PDB entry 8G05 | electron microscopy, 3.00 A resolution | chains R and A of the 5 polymer chains in the assembly

== Chain R ==
Name: G-protein coupled receptor 84
Organism: Homo sapiens
Reference sequence: Q9NQS5 (GPR84_HUMAN); numbering as in UniProt (aligned over 1-387)
Amino-acid sequence (440 residues; each row starts with the number of its first residue; numbers below 1 keep their minus sign (Asp-52 is residue -52)):
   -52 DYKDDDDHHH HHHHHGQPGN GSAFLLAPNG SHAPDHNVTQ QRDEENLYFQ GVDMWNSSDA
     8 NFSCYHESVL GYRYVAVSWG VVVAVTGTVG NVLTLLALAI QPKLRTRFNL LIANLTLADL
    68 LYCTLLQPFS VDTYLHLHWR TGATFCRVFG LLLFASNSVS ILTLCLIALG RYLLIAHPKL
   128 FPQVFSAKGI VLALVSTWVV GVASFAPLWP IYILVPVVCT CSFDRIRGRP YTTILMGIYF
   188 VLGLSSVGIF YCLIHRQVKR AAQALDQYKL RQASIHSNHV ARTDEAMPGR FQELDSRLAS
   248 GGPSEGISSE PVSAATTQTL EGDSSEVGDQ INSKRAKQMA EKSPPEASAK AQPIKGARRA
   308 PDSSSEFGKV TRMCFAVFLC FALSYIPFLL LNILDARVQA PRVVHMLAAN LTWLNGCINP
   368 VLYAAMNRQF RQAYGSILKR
Unresolved in the structure: -52 to 5, 218-313
Differences from the reference sequence: expression tag (-52 to 0)
Swiss-Prot annotation at these positions:
  - modified residue: Ser221 (Phosphoserine), Ser224 (Phosphoserine), Thr263 (Phosphothreonine), Thr264 (Phosphothreonine)
  - glycosylation (N-linked (GlcNAc...) asparagine): Asn3, Asn8
  - mutagenesis: Thr263 (T263A: More than 50% loss of interaction with ARR3), Thr264 (T264A: More than 50% loss of interaction with ARR3)
Disulfides: Cys11-Cys166, Cys93-Cys168
Ligand contacts: 6-(octylamino)pyrimidine-2,4(3H,5H)-dione (YI9): Tyr69, Leu100, Phe101, Asn104, Ile108, Phe152, Val165, Thr167, Ser169, Arg172, Tyr186, Tyr332, Phe335, Leu336, Ala356, Thr359, Trp360
Reported in the primary citation:
  - contacts within the chain: Arg118-Tyr198 (hydrogen bond), Arg118-Tyr370, Leu121-Phe128 (hydrophobic contact), Phe55-Phe128 (hydrophobic contact), Asn104-Tyr332 (hydrogen bond), Ser107-Asn362 (hydrogen bond), Tyr332-Asn362 (hydrogen bond), Asn362-Asn366 (hydrogen bond)
  - mutagenesis - C11A, G117D, Y332A: abolished signaling in response to 6-(octylamino)pyrimidine-2,4(3H,5H)-dione
  - mutagenesis - H352A: abolished binding to both radioligands
  - binding site for 6-(octylamino)pyrimidine-2,4(3H,5H)-dione: Tyr69, Phe101, Asn104, Phe152, Thr167, Ser169, Arg172, Tyr186, Tyr332, Phe335, Leu336, Trp360
  - mutagenesis - F101A, S169A, R172A, R172K, Y332W (more than 10 fold), F335A, W360A: decreased signaling in response to 6-(octylamino)pyrimidine-2,4(3H,5H)-dione
  - mutagenesis - G117A, G117D, R172A, R172K: unchanged expression
  - mutagenesis - W360A: abolished expression
  - mutagenesis - F335A: abolished binding to [3H]140
  - mutagenesis - F335A: unchanged binding to [3H]38
  - conformationally variable residues (side-chain flip): Asn362, Asn366
  - mutagenesis - G117A, K126A: unchanged signaling in response to 6-(octylamino)pyrimidine-2,4(3H,5H)-dione
  - mutagenesis - C11A: abolished binding to [3H]38
  - conformationally variable residues: Asn104, Phe328, Tyr332 (proposed by the authors, not directly observed)

== Chain A ==
Name: Guanine nucleotide-binding protein G(i) subunit alpha-1
Organism: Homo sapiens
Reference sequence: P63096 (GNAI1_HUMAN); residue numbers follow UniProt; this construct covers 1-354
Amino-acid sequence (354 residues; each row starts with the number of its first residue):
     1 MGCTLSAEDK AAVERSKMID RNLREDGEKA AREVKLLLLG AGESGKNTIV KQMKIIHEAG
    61 YSEEECKQYK AVVYSNTIQS IIAIIRAMGR LKIDFGDSAR ADDARQLFVL AGAAEEGFMT
   121 AELAGVIKRL WKDSGVQACF NRSREYQLND SAAYYLNDLD RIAQPNYIPT QQDVLRTRVK
   181 TTGIVETHFT FKDLHFKMFD VGAQRSERKK WIHCFEGVTA IIFCVALSDY DLVLAEDEEM
   241 NRMHASMKLF DSICNNKWFT DTSIILFLNK KDLFEEKIKK SPLTICYPEY AGSNTYEEAA
   301 AYIQCQFEDL NKRKDTKEIY THFTCSTDTK NVQFVFDAVT DVIIKNNLKD CGLF
Unresolved in the structure: 1-3, 55-181
Differences from the reference sequence: engineered mutation Asn47 (Ser in P63096), Ala203 (Gly in P63096), Ala245 (Glu in P63096), Ser326 (Ala in P63096)
Swiss-Prot annotation at these positions:
  - region: Lys35 to Lys46, Thr48 (G1 motif), Asp173 to Thr181 (G2 motif), Phe196 to Gly202, Gln204, Arg205 (G3 motif), Ile265 to Asp272 (G4 motif), Thr324, Cys325, Thr327 to Thr329 (G5 motif)
  - binding site (GTP): Glu43 to Lys46, Thr48, Ser151, Leu175 to Thr181, Asp200 to Gly202, Gln204, Asn269 to Asp272
  - binding site (Mg(2+)): Thr181
  - modified residue: Arg178 (ADP-ribosylarginine), Gln204 (Deamidated glutamine), Cys351 (ADP-ribosylcysteine)
  - lipidation: Gly2 (N-myristoyl glycine), Cys3 (S-palmitoyl cysteine)
  - natural variant: Gly40 (G40C: In NEDHISB; G40R: In NEDHISB), Gly45 (G45D: In NEDHISB), Thr48 (T48I: In NEDHISB; T48K: In NEDHISB), Gln52 (Q52P: In NEDHISB), Ser75 (deletion: In NEDHISB; uncertain significance), Gln172 (deletion: In NEDHISB), Asp173 (D173V: In NEDHISB), Glu186 to Phe189 (deletion: In NEDHISB; uncertain significance), Cys224 (C224Y: In NEDHISB), Lys270 (K270N: In NEDHISB; K270R: In NEDHISB), Asp272 (D272G: In NEDHISB), Val332 (V332E: In NEDHISB; uncertain significance)
  - mutagenesis: Gly42 (G42R: Abolishes switch to an activated conformation and dissociation from beta and gamma subunits upon GTP binding. Abolishes interaction with RGS family members), Glu116 (E116L: Enhances interaction (inactive GDP-bound) with RGS14), Gln147 (Q147L: Enhances interaction (inactive GDP-bound) with RGS14)

== How chain R and chain A interact ==
Pairs across the interface (35; chain R residue first):
  Arg54(R) with Glu28(A), salt bridge
  Phe55(R) with Cys351(A)
  Arg118(R) with Cys351(A)
  Leu121(R) with Asn347(A), hydrogen bond (backbone-side chain); Cys351(A), hydrophobic
  Ile122(R) with Asn347(A); Leu348(A), hydrophobic; Leu353(A), hydrophobic
  Pro125(R) with Arg32(A)
  Lys126(R) with Arg32(A)
  Ile201(R) with Leu353(A), hydrophobic
  Val205(R) with Leu348(A), hydrophobic
  Ala208(R) with Ile344(A), hydrophobic
  Leu212(R) with Tyr320(A), hydrophobic; Asp337(A); Ala338(A); Asp341(A)
  Gln214(R) with Asp337(A)
  Tyr215(R) with Thr321(A); His322(A); Gln333(A); Phe334(A), hydrophobic; Asp337(A)
  Lys316(R) with Phe354(A)
  Val317(R) with Leu348(A), hydrophobic
  Met320(R) with Leu353(A), hydrophobic
  Met373(R) with Gly352(A); Phe354(A)
  Asn374(R) with Asp350(A); Cys351(A), hydrogen bond (side chain-backbone); Gly352(A)
  Arg375(R) with Lys349(A); Phe354(A), hydrogen bond (side chain-backbone)
  Gln376(R) with Lys349(A); Asp350(A), hydrogen bond
Interface residues without a listed pair, chain R (26 interface residues in all): Gly117, Pro129, Tyr198, Gln204, Ala211, Cys321
Interface residues without a listed pair, chain A (21 interface residues in all): Asp193, Lys330
From the paper, about this interface:
  - pairs named by the authors: Arg118(R)-Cys351(A) (backbone contact), Tyr215(R)-Phe334(A) (pi stacking), Tyr215(R)-Asp337(A), Gln376(R)-Lys349(A) (backbone contact), Gln376(R)-Asp350(A) (hydrogen bond), His322(A)-Tyr215(R) (pi stacking)
  - interface residues, chain R: Ile122(R), Ile201(R), Val205(R), Val317(R)
  - interface residues, chain A: Ile344(A), Leu348(A), Leu353(A), Phe354(A)

== Summary ==
26 residues of chain R and 21 residues of chain A are in contact, with 4 hydrogen bonds and 1 salt bridge.
Polar contacts include Arg54(R)-Glu28(A), Leu121(R)-Asn347(A) and Asn374(R)-Cys351(A). The paper describes
backbone contacts between Arg118(R) and Cys351(A) and Gln376(R) and Lys349(A); pi stacking between Tyr215(R)
and Phe334(A) and His322(A) and Tyr215(R); a contact between Tyr215(R) and Asp337(A). From the paper: a
binding site for 6-(octylamino)pyrimidine-2,4(3H,5H)-dione at Tyr69(R), Phe101(R) and Asn104(R) among others;
F101A, S169A and R172A of chain R, among others, reduce signaling in response to
6-(octylamino)pyrimidine-2,4(3H,5H)-dione; 13 substitutions were tested in all.
Here chain R is G-protein coupled receptor 84 and chain A is Guanine nucleotide-binding protein G(i) subunit
alpha-1, both from Homo sapiens. Entry 8G05 (Cryo-EM structure of an orphan GPCR-Gi protein signaling complex)
was determined by electron microscopy.
